5M8D - chains D and E of the 6 polymer chains in the assembly; structure by X-ray diffraction, 2.25 A resolution.

Chain D:
Protein: Tubulin beta-2B chain
From: Bos taurus
UniProt: Q6B856 (TBB2B_BOVIN); the author numbering skips numbers that UniProt does not, so the offset changes along the chain: 1-42 = UniProt 1-42; 45-360 = UniProt 43-358; 369-455 = UniProt 359-445
Sequence (445 residues; each row starts with the number of its first residue; note: 10 numbers in that range are skipped by the numbering (no residue carries them; nothing is unmodelled there)):
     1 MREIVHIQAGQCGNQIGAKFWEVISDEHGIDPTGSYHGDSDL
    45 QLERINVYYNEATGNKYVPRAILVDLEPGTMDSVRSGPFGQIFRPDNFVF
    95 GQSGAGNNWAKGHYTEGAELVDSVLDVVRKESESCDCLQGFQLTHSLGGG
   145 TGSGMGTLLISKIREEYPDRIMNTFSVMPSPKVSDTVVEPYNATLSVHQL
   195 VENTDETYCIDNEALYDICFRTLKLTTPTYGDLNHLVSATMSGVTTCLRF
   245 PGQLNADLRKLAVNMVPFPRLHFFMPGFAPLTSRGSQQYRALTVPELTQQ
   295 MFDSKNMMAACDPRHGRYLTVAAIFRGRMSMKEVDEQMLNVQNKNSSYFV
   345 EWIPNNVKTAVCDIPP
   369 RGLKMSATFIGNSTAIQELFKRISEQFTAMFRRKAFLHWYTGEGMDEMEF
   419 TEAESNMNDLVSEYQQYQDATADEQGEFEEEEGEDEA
Disordered / not traced: 1, 282-284, 442-455
Bound ions: Mg2+: Q11 (together with GDP)
Small-molecule neighbours: GDP (guanosine-5'-diphosphate): G10, Q11, C12, G13, Q15, I16, D69, A99, N101, S140, G142, G143, G144, T145, G146, V171, P173, V177, S178, E183, N206, L209, Y224, L227, N228
Curated features (UniProtKB/Swiss-Prot):
  - motif: M1 to I4 (MREI motif)
  - binding site (GTP): Q11, E71, S140, G144, T145, G146, N206, N228
  - binding site (Mg(2+)): E71
  - modified residue: S40 (Phosphoserine), T57 (Phosphothreonine), K60 (N6-acetyllysine), S174 (Phosphoserine), T287 (Phosphothreonine), T292 (Phosphothreonine), R320 (Omega-N-methylarginine), E448 (5-glutamyl polyglutamate)
  - cross-link (Glycyl lysine isopeptide (Lys-Gly)): K60 (interchain with G-Cter in ubiquitin), K326 (interchain with G-Cter in ubiquitin)
From the paper describing this entry:
  - binding site for the ligand UGI: C241, M259

Chain E:
Protein: Stathmin-4
From: Rattus norvegicus
UniProt: P63043 (STMN4_RAT); residues 5-145 here correspond to UniProt positions 49-189 (UniProt number = residue number + 44)
Sequence (143 residues; each row starts with the number of its first residue):
     3 MADMEVIELNKCTSGQSFEVILKPPSFDGVPEFNASLPRRRDPSLEEIQK
    53 KLEAAEERRKYQEAELLKHLAEKREHEREVIQKAIEENNNFIKMAKEKLA
   103 QKMESNKENREAHLAAMLERLQEKDKHAEEVRKNKELKEEASR
Disordered / not traced: 3-5, 29-43, 144-145
Differences from the reference sequence: initiating methionine (3); expression tag (4)
Curated features (UniProtKB/Swiss-Prot):
  - modified residue: S46 (Phosphoserine)

Interface between chain D and chain E:
Pairs across the interface (24):
  Y108(D) - H129(E)  hydrogen bond
  Y108(D) - A130(E)  hydrophobic
  Y108(D) - V133(E)  hydrophobic
  Y108(D) - R134(E)  hydrogen bond (backbone-side chain)
  A112(D) - R134(E)
  S155(D) - L123(E)
  K156(D) - D127(E)  salt bridge
  R158(D) - L123(E)
  E159(D) - L120(E)
  E159(D) - L123(E)
  E159(D) - D127(E)
  P162(D) - M119(E)
  D163(D) - R112(E)
  Q193(D) - K126(E)
  N197(D) - K126(E)
  T409(D) - K140(E)
  G410(D) - K137(E)
  E411(D) - V133(E)
  E411(D) - K137(E)  salt bridge
  G412(D) - V133(E)
  G412(D) - N136(E)
  G412(D) - K137(E)
  M413(D) - V133(E)
  E417(D) - H129(E)  salt bridge
Other interface residues (no listed pair), chain D (17 interface residues in all): T109
Other interface residues (no listed pair), chain E (15 interface residues in all): L116, Q124

Summary:
The interface between chain D and chain E involves 17 residues on one side and 15 on the other, with 2
hydrogen bonds and 3 salt bridges. Polar contacts include K156(D)-D127(E), E411(D)-K137(E) and
E417(D)-H129(E). Bound to chain D: GDP. The paper reports a binding site for the ligand UGI at C241(D) and
M259(D).
Chain D is Tubulin beta-2B chain (Bos taurus) and chain E is Stathmin-4 (Rattus norvegicus); the structure,
Tubulin MTD265-R1 complex, was determined by X-ray diffraction, deposited together with 5JHA, 5JHB, 5M7E, 5M7G
and 5M8G.
